8UNF - chains I and D of the 10 polymer chains in the assembly; structure by electron microscopy, 3.15 A resolution.

[Chain I]
Molecule: template DNA
Sequence (24 nucleotides; numbered 7 to 30; the number before each row is that of its first residue):
     7 TTTTTATGTA CTCGTAGTGT CTGC

[Chain D]
Name: Sliding-clamp-loader large subunit
Source organism: Tequatrovirus T4
UniProtKB: P04526 (LOADL_BPT4); residues 1-319 here = UniProt positions 1-319
Amino-acid sequence (319 residues; numbered 1 to 319; the number before each row is that of its first residue):
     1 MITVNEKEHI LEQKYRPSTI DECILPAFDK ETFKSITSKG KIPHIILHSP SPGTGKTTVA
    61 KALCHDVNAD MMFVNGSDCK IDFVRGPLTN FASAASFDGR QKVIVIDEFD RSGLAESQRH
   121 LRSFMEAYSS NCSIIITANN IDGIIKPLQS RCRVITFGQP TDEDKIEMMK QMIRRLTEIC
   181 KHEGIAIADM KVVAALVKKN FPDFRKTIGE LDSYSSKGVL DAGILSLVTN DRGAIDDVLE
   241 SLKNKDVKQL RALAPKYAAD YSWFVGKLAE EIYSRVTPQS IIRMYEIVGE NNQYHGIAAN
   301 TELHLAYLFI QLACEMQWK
Curated features (UniProtKB/Swiss-Prot):
  - binding site (ATP): Glu12 to Tyr15, Ile24, Gly53 to Thr58, Arg205
Ion coordination: Mg2+: Thr57, Glu108 (together with 08T)
Ligand contacts: 08T ([[[(2R,3S,4R,5R)-5-(6-aminopurin-9-yl)-3,4-bis(oxidanyl)oxolan-2-yl]methoxy-oxidanyl-phosphoryl]oxy-oxidanyl-phosphoryl]oxy-tris(fluoranyl)beryllium): Glu12, Tyr15, Arg16, Pro17, Glu22, Cys23, Ile24, Leu25, Pro52, Gly53, Thr54, Gly55, Lys56, Thr57, Thr58, Glu108, Asn139, Arg175, Phe204, Arg205, Ile208

[Interface between chain I and chain D]
Pairs across the interface (9):
  DG14(I) with Arg111(D), hydrogen bond to the phosphate
  DT15(I) with Lys80(D), phosphate contact; Arg111(D), salt bridge to the phosphate; Gly113(D), sugar contact
  DA16(I) with Lys80(D), phosphate contact; Ile81(D), hydrogen bond to the phosphate; Glu116(D), sugar contact
  DC17(I) with Ile81(D), phosphate contact; Arg85(D), salt bridge to the phosphate
Interface residues without a listed pair, chain D (9 interface residues in all): Ser77, Asp82, Ser117

[Overview]
The interface between chain I and chain D involves 4 residues on one side and 9 on the other; the contacts
include 2 hydrogen bonds and 2 salt bridges. Polar contacts include DG14(I)-Arg111(D), DA16(I)-Ile81(D) and
DT15(I)-Arg111(D). Ligands of chain D: compound 08T.
Chain I is template DNA and chain D is Sliding-clamp-loader large subunit (Tequatrovirus T4); the structure,
Cryo-EM structure of T4 Bacteriophage Clamp Loader with Sliding Clamp and DNA, was determined by electron
microscopy, deposited together with 8UH7, 8UK9 and 8UNH.
